9FJP - chains f and O of the 7 polymer chains in the assembly; structure by electron microscopy, 3.20 A resolution.

== Chain f ==
Protein: RNA polymerase sigma factor SigB
From: Mycobacterium tuberculosis H37Rv
UniProtKB: P9WGI5 (SIGB_MYCTU); residues 1-323 here = UniProt positions 1-323
Sequence (343 residues; each row starts with the number of its first residue; numbers below 1 keep their minus sign (Met-19 is residue -19)):
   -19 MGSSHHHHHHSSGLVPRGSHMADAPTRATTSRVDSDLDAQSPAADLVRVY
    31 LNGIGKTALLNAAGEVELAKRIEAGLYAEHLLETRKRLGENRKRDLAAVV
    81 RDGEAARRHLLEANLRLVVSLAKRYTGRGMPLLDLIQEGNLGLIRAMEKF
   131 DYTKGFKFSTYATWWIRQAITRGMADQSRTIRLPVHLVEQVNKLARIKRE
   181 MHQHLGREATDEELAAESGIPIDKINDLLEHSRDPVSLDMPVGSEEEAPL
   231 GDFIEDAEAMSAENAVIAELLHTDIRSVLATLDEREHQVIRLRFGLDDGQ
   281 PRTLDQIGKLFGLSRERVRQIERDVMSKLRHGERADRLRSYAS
Disordered / not traced: -19 to 23, 323
Differences from the reference sequence: initiating methionine (-19); expression tag (-18 to 0)
UniProt features mapped onto this chain:
  - DNA-binding region: Leu284 to Arg303 (H-T-H motif)
  - region: Asp25 to Glu59 (Sigma-70 factor domain-1)
  - motif: Asp114 to Gln117 (Polymerase core binding)
Reported in the primary citation:
  - binding site for the 16-nt DNA strand (chain O): Arg28, Leu31, Arg96, Trp144, Gln148
  - contacts within the chain: Trp144-Arg147 (pi stacking)

== Chain O ==
Molecule: 16-nt DNA strand
Sequence (16 nucleotides; each row starts with the number of its first residue):
    46 GCGTATAATGTGTGGA
Disordered / not traced: 46-47, 58-61

== Interface between chain f and chain O ==
Pairs across the interface (43):
  Arg28(f) - DT56(O)  base contact
  Leu31(f) - DG55(O)  hydrogen bond to the base
  Leu31(f) - DT56(O)  base contact
  Asn32(f) - DG55(O)  base contact
  Leu39(f) - DT54(O)  sugar contact
  Leu40(f) - DT54(O)  base contact
  Glu45(f) - DT54(O)  base contact
  Asn94(f) - DT54(O)  base contact
  Arg96(f) - DT54(O)  phosphate contact
  Arg96(f) - DG55(O)  salt bridge to the phosphate
  Leu97(f) - DT54(O)  base contact
  Val99(f) - DG55(O)  sugar contact
  Ser100(f) - DG55(O)  phosphate contact
  Lys103(f) - DT56(O)  phosphate contact
  Lys103(f) - DG57(O)  phosphate contact
  Thr106(f) - DG57(O)  hydrogen bond to the phosphate
  Leu112(f) - DT56(O)  sugar contact
  Arg125(f) - DG48(O)  salt bridge to the phosphate
  Lys129(f) - DA50(O)  hydrogen bond to the base
  Phe130(f) - DA50(O)  base contact
  Asp131(f) - DA50(O)  hydrogen bond to the base
  Lys134(f) - DA50(O)  base contact
  Phe136(f) - DA50(O)  sugar contact
  Phe136(f) - DT51(O)  sugar contact
  Phe136(f) - DA52(O)  phosphate contact
  Lys137(f) - DA52(O)  phosphate contact
  Lys137(f) - DA53(O)  salt bridge to the phosphate
  Lys137(f) - DT54(O)  base contact
  Ser139(f) - DA53(O)  hydrogen bond to the phosphate
  Thr140(f) - DA50(O)  phosphate contact
  Thr140(f) - DT51(O)  phosphate contact
  Thr140(f) - DA52(O)  sugar contact
  Thr140(f) - DA53(O)  base contact
  Tyr141(f) - DT49(O)  hydrogen bond to the phosphate
  Tyr141(f) - DA50(O)  stacking on the base
  Thr143(f) - DA53(O)  hydrogen bond to the base
  Trp144(f) - DT49(O)  base contact
  Trp144(f) - DA50(O)  sugar contact
  Trp144(f) - DA52(O)  base contact
  Trp145(f) - DG48(O)  phosphate contact
  Trp145(f) - DT49(O)  phosphate contact
  Gln148(f) - DG48(O)  base contact
  Gln148(f) - DT49(O)  base contact
Other interface residues (no listed pair), chain f (30 interface residues in all): Val27, Arg147

== Summary ==
30 residues of chain f face 10 of chain O across their interface, with 7 hydrogen bonds, 3 salt bridges and 1
aromatic stacking contact. Polar pairs include Leu31(f)-DG55(O), Lys129(f)-DA50(O) and Asp131(f)-DA50(O). The
paper reports a binding site for the 16-nt DNA strand (chain O) at Arg28(f), Leu31(f) and Arg96(f) among
others; contacts within the chain involving Arg147(f) and Trp144(f).
Here chain f is RNA polymerase sigma factor SigB (Mycobacterium tuberculosis H37Rv) and chain O is a 16-nt DNA
strand. Entry 9FJP (Cryo-EM structure of Mycobacterium tuberculosis sigma-B RNA polymerase bound to -10
promoter element ssDNA oligo) was determined by electron microscopy, deposited together with 9FJR and 9FJS.
